Entry 2YAX (X-ray diffraction, 1.80 A resolution); this record covers chains A and B of the 6 polymer chains in the assembly.

[Chain A]
Molecule: Sulfur oxygenase/reductase
Source organism: Acidianus ambivalens
Notes: EC 1.13.11.55
UniProt: P29082 (SOR_ACIAM); numbering as in UniProt (aligned over 1-308)
Amino-acid sequence (318 residues; each row starts with the number of its first residue):
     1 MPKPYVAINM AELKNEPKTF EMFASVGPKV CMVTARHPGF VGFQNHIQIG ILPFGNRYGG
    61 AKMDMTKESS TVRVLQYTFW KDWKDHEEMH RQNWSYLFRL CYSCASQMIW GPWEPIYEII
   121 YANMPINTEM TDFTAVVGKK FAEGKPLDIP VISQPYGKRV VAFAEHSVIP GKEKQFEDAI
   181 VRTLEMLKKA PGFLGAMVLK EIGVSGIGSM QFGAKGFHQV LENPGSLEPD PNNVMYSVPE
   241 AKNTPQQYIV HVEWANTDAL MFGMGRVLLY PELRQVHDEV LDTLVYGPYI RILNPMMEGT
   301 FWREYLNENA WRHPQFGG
Unresolved in the structure: 1, 309-318
Sequence notes: expression tag (309-318)
Modified positions: Cys-31 (s-mercaptocysteine; CSS)
Bound ions: Fe ion: His-86, His-90, Glu-114
What the authors report for this chain:
  - catalytic residues: Cys-31 (proposed by the authors, not directly observed)
  - mutagenesis - R99A, F133A, F141A, S226A, S226L, S226T, M296V: increased catalytic activity
  - mutagenesis - M130A, H166A, H277A: unchanged catalytic activity
  - mutagenesis - M297A: decreased catalytic activity

[Chain B]
Molecule: Sulfur oxygenase/reductase
Source organism: Acidianus ambivalens
Notes: EC 1.13.11.55
UniProt: P29082 (SOR_ACIAM); residues 1-308 here = UniProt positions 1-308
Amino-acid sequence (318 residues; each row starts with the number of its first residue):
     1 MPKPYVAINM AELKNEPKTF EMFASVGPKV CMVTARHPGF VGFQNHIQIG ILPFGNRYGG
    61 AKMDMTKESS TVRVLQYTFW KDWKDHEEMH RQNWSYLFRL CYSCASQMIW GPWEPIYEII
   121 YANMPINTEM TDFTAVVGKK FAEGKPLDIP VISQPYGKRV VAFAEHSVIP GKEKQFEDAI
   181 VRTLEMLKKA PGFLGAMVLK EIGVSGIGSM QFGAKGFHQV LENPGSLEPD PNNVMYSVPE
   241 AKNTPQQYIV HVEWANTDAL MFGMGRVLLY PELRQVHDEV LDTLVYGPYI RILNPMMEGT
   301 FWREYLNENA WRHPQFGG
Unresolved in the structure: 1, 309-318
Sequence notes: expression tag (309-318)
Modified positions: Cys-31 (s-mercaptocysteine; CSS); Cys-101 (s-(2-amino-2-oxoethyl)-l-cysteine; YCM)
Bound ions: Fe ion: His-86, His-90, Glu-114

[Interface between chain A and chain B]
Pairs across the interface (116; chain A residue first):
  Lys-14(A) with Gly-60(B)
  Phe-54(A) with Leu-221(B), hydrophobic
  Asn-56(A) with Tyr-102(B), hydrogen bond; Ala-105(B)
  Arg-57(A) with Gly-111(B), hydrogen bond (side chain-backbone); Pro-112(B); Val-220(B); Leu-221(B)
  Tyr-58(A) with Met-108(B); Ile-109(B); Trp-110(B), hydrophobic; Gly-111(B)
  Gly-59(A) with Ala-105(B), hydrogen bond (backbone-backbone); Ser-106(B); Met-108(B), hydrogen bond (backbone-backbone)
  Gly-60(A) with Lys-14(B); Ala-105(B); Ser-106(B), hydrogen bond (backbone-backbone); Gln-107(B); Met-108(B), hydrogen bond (backbone-backbone); Ile-109(B)
  Ala-61(A) with Met-108(B)
  Glu-68(A) with Ser-70(B)
  Ser-69(A) with Ser-70(B)
  Ser-70(A) with Glu-68(B); Ser-69(B); Ser-70(B), hydrogen bond (backbone-side chain)
  Tyr-102(A) with Asn-56(B), hydrogen bond
  Ala-105(A) with Asn-56(B); Gly-59(B), hydrogen bond (backbone-backbone); Gly-60(B)
  Ser-106(A) with Gly-59(B); Gly-60(B), hydrogen bond (backbone-backbone)
  Gln-107(A) with Gly-60(B)
  Met-108(A) with Tyr-58(B); Gly-59(B), hydrogen bond (backbone-backbone); Gly-60(B), hydrogen bond (backbone-backbone); Ala-61(B)
  Ile-109(A) with Tyr-58(B); Gly-60(B); Tyr-289(B), hydrogen bond (backbone-side chain)
  Trp-110(A) with Tyr-58(B); Tyr-286(B), hydrogen bond; Tyr-289(B)
  Gly-111(A) with Arg-57(B), hydrogen bond (backbone-side chain); Tyr-58(B)
  Pro-112(A) with Arg-57(B)
  Trp-113(A) with Val-285(B); Tyr-286(B), hydrophobic
  Ile-169(A) with Met-235(B), hydrophobic; Glu-240(B)
  Pro-170(A) with Glu-240(B)
  Gln-211(A) with Val-285(B), hydrogen bond (side chain-backbone); Tyr-286(B); Gly-287(B), hydrogen bond (side chain-backbone)
  Phe-212(A) with Leu-281(B)
  Gly-213(A) with Asp-282(B)
  Ala-214(A) with Asp-278(B); Leu-281(B), hydrophobic; Asp-282(B), hydrogen bond (backbone-side chain)
  Phe-217(A) with Leu-268(B), hydrophobic; Leu-281(B), hydrophobic; Pro-288(B)
  His-218(A) with Leu-268(B); Arg-274(B), hydrogen bond; Asp-278(B), salt bridge
  Val-220(A) with Arg-57(B)
  Leu-221(A) with Phe-54(B), hydrophobic; Arg-57(B); Leu-268(B), hydrophobic
  Glu-222(A) with Arg-274(B), salt bridge
  Met-235(A) with Ile-169(B), hydrophobic; Asp-282(B)
  Tyr-236(A) with Leu-284(B); Val-285(B), hydrogen bond (side chain-backbone)
  Glu-240(A) with Ile-169(B); Pro-170(B)
  Ala-241(A) with Pro-245(B); Val-285(B), hydrophobic
  Lys-242(A) with Thr-244(B); Pro-245(B)
  Asn-243(A) with Asn-243(B), hydrogen bond; Thr-244(B); Pro-245(B)
  Thr-244(A) with Lys-242(B); Asn-243(B); Thr-244(B), hydrogen bond (backbone-backbone)
  Pro-245(A) with Ala-241(B); Lys-242(B); Asn-243(B)
  Leu-268(A) with Phe-217(B), hydrophobic; His-218(B); Leu-221(B), hydrophobic
  Arg-274(A) with His-218(B), hydrogen bond; Glu-222(B), salt bridge
  Asp-278(A) with Ala-214(B); His-218(B), salt bridge
  Leu-281(A) with Phe-212(B); Ala-214(B), hydrophobic; Phe-217(B), hydrophobic; His-218(B)
  Asp-282(A) with Gly-213(B); Ala-214(B), hydrogen bond (side chain-backbone); Met-235(B)
  Leu-284(A) with Tyr-236(B)
  Val-285(A) with Trp-113(B); Gln-211(B), hydrogen bond (backbone-side chain); Tyr-236(B), hydrogen bond (backbone-side chain); Ala-241(B), hydrophobic
  Tyr-286(A) with Trp-110(B), hydrogen bond; Trp-113(B), hydrophobic; Gln-211(B)
  Gly-287(A) with Gln-211(B), hydrogen bond (backbone-side chain)
  Pro-288(A) with Phe-217(B)
  Tyr-289(A) with Ile-109(B), hydrogen bond (side chain-backbone); Trp-110(B)
Also at the interface, not in a pair above, chain A (55 interface residues in all): Ile-51, Met-65, Ser-209, Met-210
Also at the interface, not in a pair above, chain B (54 interface residues in all): Ile-51, Met-65, Met-210

[In short]
Chain A and chain B form an interface of 55 and 54 residues respectively; the contacts include 29 hydrogen
bonds and 4 salt bridges. Polar contacts include His-218(A)/Asp-278(B), Glu-222(A)/Arg-274(B) and
Arg-274(A)/Glu-222(B). The paper reports the catalytic residue Cys-31(A); R99A, F133A and F141A of chain A,
among others, increase catalytic activity; 11 substitutions were tested in all.
Chain A is Sulfur oxygenase/reductase and chain B is Sulfur oxygenase/reductase, both from Acidianus
ambivalens; the structure, Iodoacetamide inhibited sulfur oxygenase reductase, was determined by X-ray
diffraction together with 2YAV and 2YAW from the same study.
